1T7P - chains A and B of the 4 polymer chains in the assembly; structure by X-ray diffraction, 2.20 A resolution.

Chain A:
Protein: DNA-directed DNA polymerase
From: Enterobacteria phage T7
Notes: EC 2.7.7.7, 3.1.11.-; engineered mutation(s): DEL(118-123)
Reference sequence: P00581 (DPOL_BPT7); residue numbers follow UniProt; this construct covers 1-117, 124-704
Chain sequence (698 residues; row label = number of the first residue in the row; note: 6 numbers in that range are skipped by the numbering (no residue carries them; nothing is unmodelled there)):
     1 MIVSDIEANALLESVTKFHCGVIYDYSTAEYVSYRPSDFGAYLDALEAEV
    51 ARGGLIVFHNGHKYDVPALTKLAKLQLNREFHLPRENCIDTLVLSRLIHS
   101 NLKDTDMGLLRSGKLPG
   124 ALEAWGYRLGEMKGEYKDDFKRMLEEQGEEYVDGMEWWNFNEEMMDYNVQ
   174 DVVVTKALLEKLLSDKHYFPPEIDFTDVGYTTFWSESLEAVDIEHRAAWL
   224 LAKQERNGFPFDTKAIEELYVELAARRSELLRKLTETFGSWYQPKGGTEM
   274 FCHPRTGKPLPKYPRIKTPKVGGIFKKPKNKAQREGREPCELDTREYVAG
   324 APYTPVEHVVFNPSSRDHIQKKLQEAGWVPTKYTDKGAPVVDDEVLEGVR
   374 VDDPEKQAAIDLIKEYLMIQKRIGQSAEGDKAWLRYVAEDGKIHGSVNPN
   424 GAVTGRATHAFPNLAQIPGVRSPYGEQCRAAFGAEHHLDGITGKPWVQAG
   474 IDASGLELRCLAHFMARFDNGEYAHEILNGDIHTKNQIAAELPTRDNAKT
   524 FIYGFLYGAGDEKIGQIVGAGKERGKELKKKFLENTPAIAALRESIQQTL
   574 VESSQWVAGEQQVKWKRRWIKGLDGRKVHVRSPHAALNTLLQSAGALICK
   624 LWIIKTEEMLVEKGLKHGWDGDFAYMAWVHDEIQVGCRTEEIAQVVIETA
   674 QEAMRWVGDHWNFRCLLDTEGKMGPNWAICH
Unresolved in the structure: 294-318, 576-586
Bound ions: Mg2+ site 1 near D5 (its only coordinating residue here); Mg2+ site 2: D475, A476, D654 (together with 2'-3'-dideoxyguanosine-5'-triphosphate); Mg2+ site 3: D475, D654 (together with 2'-3'-dideoxyguanosine-5'-triphosphate)
Residues lining bound ligands: 2'-3'-dideoxyguanosine-5'-triphosphate (DG3): R429, D475, A476, S477, G478, L479, E480, D504, H506, R518, K522, T523, Y526, Y530, N611, D654

Chain B:
Protein: Thioredoxin 1
From: Escherichia coli O157:H7
Reference sequence: P0AA27 (THIO_ECO57); residues 1-108 here correspond to UniProt positions 2-109 (UniProt number = residue number + 1)
Chain sequence (108 residues; each row starts with the number of its first residue):
     1 SDKIIHLTDDSFDTDVLKADGAILVDFWAEWCGPCKMIAPILDEIADEYQ
    51 GKLTVAKLNIDQNPGTAPKYGIRGIPTLLLFKNGEVAATKVGALSKGQLK
   101 EFLDANLA
Unresolved in the structure: 1-2, 108

How chain A and chain B interact:
Residue-residue contacts (43; chain A residue first):
  S263(A) - P64(B)
  Y265(A) - W31(B)
  Y265(A) - I60(B)  hydrophobic
  Y265(A) - A67(B)
  Y265(A) - P68(B)
  Y265(A) - I72(B)
  P267(A) - W31(B)
  F274(A) - G33(B)
  F274(A) - M37(B)  hydrophobic
  P277(A) - M37(B)  hydrophobic
  Y286(A) - W31(B)
  Y286(A) - C32(B)
  Y286(A) - G33(B)
  Y286(A) - K36(B)
  P287(A) - W31(B)
  I289(A) - P34(B)  hydrophobic
  E319(A) - T89(B)  hydrogen bond
  E319(A) - K90(B)
  E319(A) - V91(B)  hydrogen bond (backbone-backbone)
  Y320(A) - R73(B)  hydrogen bond
  Y320(A) - V91(B)
  V321(A) - K90(B)
  V321(A) - L94(B)  hydrophobic
  V321(A) - Q98(B)
  A322(A) - Q98(B)
  A324(A) - A93(B)
  A324(A) - L94(B)  hydrophobic
  P325(A) - P34(B)
  P325(A) - G92(B)
  P325(A) - A93(B)  hydrogen bond (backbone-backbone)
  Y326(A) - P34(B)  hydrophobic
  Y326(A) - R73(B)  hydrogen bond
  Y326(A) - I75(B)
  Y326(A) - G92(B)
  T327(A) - C32(B)  hydrogen bond
  T327(A) - P34(B)
  T327(A) - G74(B)
  T327(A) - I75(B)  hydrogen bond (backbone-backbone)
  P328(A) - R73(B)
  V329(A) - W31(B)  hydrophobic
  V329(A) - R73(B)  hydrogen bond (backbone-backbone)
  V329(A) - G74(B)
  H331(A) - P68(B)
Interface residues without a listed pair, chain A (20 interface residues in all): Q266

In short:
Chain A and chain B form an interface of 20 and 21 residues respectively; the contacts include 8 hydrogen
bonds. Among the polar pairs are E319(A)-T89(B), Y320(A)-R73(B) and Y326(A)-R73(B). Bound to chain A:
2'-3'-dideoxyguanosine-5'-triphosphate. D475(A), A476(A) and D654(A) coordinate Mg2+ site 2.
Here chain A is DNA-directed DNA polymerase (Enterobacteria phage T7) and chain B is Thioredoxin 1
(Escherichia coli O157:H7). Entry 1T7P (T7 DNA polymerase complexed to DNA primer/template,a nucleoside
triphosphate, and its processivity factor thioredoxin) was determined by X-ray diffraction.
